PDB entry 5Y3D | X-ray diffraction, 3.14 A resolution | chains A and D of the 8 polymer chains in the assembly

Chain A (and D):
Protein: RNA-dependent RNA polymerase
From: Murine norovirus 1
Notes: chain D of this document is another copy of the same molecule, construct and numbering; everything in this record applies to it too
Reference sequence: Q80J95 (Q80J95_9CALI); residues 4-509 here correspond to UniProt positions 1181-1686 (UniProt number = residue number + 1177)
Sequence (517 residues; each row starts with the number of its first residue):
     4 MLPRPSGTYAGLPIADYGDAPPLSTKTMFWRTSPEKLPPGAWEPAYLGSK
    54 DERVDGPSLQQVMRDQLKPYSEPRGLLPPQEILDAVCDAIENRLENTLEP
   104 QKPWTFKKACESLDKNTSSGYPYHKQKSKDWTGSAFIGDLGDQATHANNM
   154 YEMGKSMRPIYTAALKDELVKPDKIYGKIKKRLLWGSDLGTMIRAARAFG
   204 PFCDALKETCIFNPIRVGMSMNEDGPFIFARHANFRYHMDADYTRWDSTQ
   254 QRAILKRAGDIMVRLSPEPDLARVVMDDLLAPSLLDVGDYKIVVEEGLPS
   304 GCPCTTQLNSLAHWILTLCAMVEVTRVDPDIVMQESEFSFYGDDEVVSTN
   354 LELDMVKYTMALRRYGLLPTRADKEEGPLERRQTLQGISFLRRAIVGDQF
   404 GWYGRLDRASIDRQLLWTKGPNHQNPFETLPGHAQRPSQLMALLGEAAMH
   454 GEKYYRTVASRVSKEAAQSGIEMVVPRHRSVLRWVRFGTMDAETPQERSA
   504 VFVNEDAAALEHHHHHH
Not modelled in the structure: 4-7, 435-436, 474-476, 492-520 (chain D: 4-7, 437-438, 474-476, 492-520)
Differences from the reference sequence: expression tag (510-520)
UniProt features mapped onto this chain:
  - binding site (Mg(2+)): D243, D245, D347, E348, S392
Reported in the primary citation:
  - self-association interface (contacts with another copy of this molecule); pairs are residue here / residue on that copy: R329-Q389
  - mutagenesis - R239A: unchanged growth
  - mutagenesis - D331A, L354D: abolished growth
  - mutagenesis - L354D: decreased expression
  - mutagenesis - D346A/D347A: abolished catalytic activity (citing earlier work)

Interface between chain A and chain D:
Residue-residue contacts (10):
  E383(A) with I334(D)
  R385(A) with T328(D); V330(D)
  Q386(A) with R329(D), hydrogen bond (backbone-backbone)
  T387(A) with T328(D); R329(D)
  Q389(A) with D357(D), hydrogen bond; K360(D), hydrogen bond
  G400(A) with K360(D)
  K456(A) with E383(D)
Also at the interface, not in a pair above, chain D (8 interface residues in all): V327

Overview:
7 residues of chain A and 8 residues of chain D are in contact, with 3 hydrogen bonds. Among the polar pairs
are Q389(A)-D357(D), Q389(A)-K360(D) and Q386(A)-R329(D). The paper reports that D331A and L354D of chain A
abolish growth; a self-association interface involving R329(A); 4 substitutions were tested in all.
Chain A and chain D are both RNA-dependent RNA polymerase (Murine norovirus 1); the structure, Structural
insight into the interaction between RNA polymerase and VPg for norovirus replication, was determined by X-ray
diffraction.
